Entry 5DB1 (X-ray diffraction, 1.86 A resolution); this record covers chain A.

[Chain A]
Name: Menin
From: Homo sapiens
UniProt: O00255 (MEN1_HUMAN), isoform O00255-2; numbering as in UniProt; present here: 1-53, 74-386, 399-459, 537-593
Sequence (489 residues; each row starts with the number of its first residue; note: 109 numbers in that range are skipped by the numbering (no residue carries them; nothing is unmodelled there); numbers below 1 keep their minus sign (Gly-4 is residue -4)):
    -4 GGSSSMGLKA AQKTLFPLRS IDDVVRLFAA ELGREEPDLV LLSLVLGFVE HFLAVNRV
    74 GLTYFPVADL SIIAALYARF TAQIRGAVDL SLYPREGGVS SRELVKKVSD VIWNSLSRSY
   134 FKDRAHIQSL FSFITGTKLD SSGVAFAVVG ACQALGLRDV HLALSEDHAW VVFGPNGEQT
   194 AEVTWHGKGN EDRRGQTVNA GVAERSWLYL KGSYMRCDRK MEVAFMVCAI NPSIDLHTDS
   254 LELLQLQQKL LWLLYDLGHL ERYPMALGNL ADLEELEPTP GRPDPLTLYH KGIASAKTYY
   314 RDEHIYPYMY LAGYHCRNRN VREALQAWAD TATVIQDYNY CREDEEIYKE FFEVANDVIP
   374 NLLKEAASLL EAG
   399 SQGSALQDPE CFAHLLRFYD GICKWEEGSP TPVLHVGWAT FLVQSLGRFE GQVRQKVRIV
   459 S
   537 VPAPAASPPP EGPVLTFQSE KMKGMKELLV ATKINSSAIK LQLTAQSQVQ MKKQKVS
Not modelled in the structure: -4 to 1, 537-548, 589-593
Differences from the reference sequence: expression tag (-4 to 0); engineered mutation Ala541 (Thr in O00255)
Swiss-Prot annotation at these positions:
  - natural variant: Pro12 (P12L: In MEN1), Leu22 (L22R: In MEN1), Glu26 (E26K: In parathyroid adenoma and MEN1), Leu39 (L39W: In MEN1), Gly42 (G42D: In MEN1), Glu45 (E45G: In MEN1; E45K: In MEN1), Leu89 to Ala95 (deletion: In MEN1), Arg98 (R98L: In MEN1), Gly110 (G110E: In MEN1), Lys119 (deletion: In MEN1), Lys135 (K135I: In MEN1), His139 (H139D: In MEN1; H139P: In MEN1; H139R: In MEN1; H139Y: In MEN1), 75 further natural variant entries in UniProt
  - mutagenesis: Ala182 (A182F: Reduced interaction with KMT2A), Met278 (M278W: Loss of interaction with KMT2A and JUND), Asp285 (D285R: Reduced interaction with KMT2A; when associated with R-288 and R-290), Glu288 (E288R: Reduced interaction with KMT2A; when associated with R-285 and R-290), Glu290 (E290R: Reduced interaction with KMT2A; when associated with R-285 and R-288), Tyr319 (Y319A: Reduced interaction with KMT2A), Tyr323 (Y323A: Reduced interaction with KMT2A), Glu366 (E366A: Reduced interaction with KMT2A; when associated with A-370), Asp370 (D370A: Reduced interaction with KMT2A; when associated with A-366)
  - modified residue: Ser543 (Phosphoserine)

[In short]
From UniProt: 9 mutagenesis sites.
Chain A is Menin (Homo sapiens); the structure, Menin in complex with MI-336, was determined by X-ray
diffraction (same publication as 5DB0, 5DB2 and 5DB3).
